Entry 8T9Z (X-ray diffraction, 3.00 A resolution); this record covers chains H and L of the 3 polymer chains in the assembly.

Chain H:
Name: M8C10 Fab Heavy Chain
Organism: Homo sapiens
Notes: antibody fragment or engineered binder
Amino-acid sequence (231 residues; each row starts with the number of its first residue):
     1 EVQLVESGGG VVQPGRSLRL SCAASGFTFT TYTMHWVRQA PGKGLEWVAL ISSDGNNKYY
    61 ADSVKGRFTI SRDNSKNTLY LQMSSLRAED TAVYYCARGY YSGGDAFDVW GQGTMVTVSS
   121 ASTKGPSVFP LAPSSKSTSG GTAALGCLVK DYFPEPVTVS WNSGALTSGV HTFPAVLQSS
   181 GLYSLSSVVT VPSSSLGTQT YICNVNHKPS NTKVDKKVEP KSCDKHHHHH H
Not modelled in the structure: 1, 136-139, 222-231
Modified / non-standard residues: E1 (pyroglutamic acid; PCA)
Disulfide bonds: C22-C96, C147-C203

Chain L:
Name: M8C10 Fab Light Chain
Organism: Homo sapiens
Notes: antibody fragment or engineered binder
Amino-acid sequence (214 residues; each row starts with the number of its first residue):
     1 DIQMTQSPST LSASVGDRVT ITCRASQTIT IWLAWYQQKP GKAPKLLIYD AVSLESGVPS
    61 RFRGSGSGTD FTLTISSLQP DDFATYYCQQ YNNYPYTFGQ GTKLEIKRTV AAPSVFIFPP
   121 SDEQLKSGTA SVVCLLNNFY PREAKVQWKV DNALQSGNSQ ESVTEQDSKD STYSLSSTLT
   181 LSKADYEKHK VYACEVTHQG LSSPVTKSFN RGEC
Not modelled in the structure: 213-214
Disulfide bonds: C23-C88, C134-C194

Chain H / chain L interface:
Residue-residue contacts (75; chain H residue first):
  H35(H) with Y96(L)
  Q39(H) with Q38(L), hydrogen bond; Y87(L), hydrogen bond
  G44(H) with Y87(L)
  L45(H) with P44(L), hydrophobic; Y87(L), hydrophobic; F98(L)
  W47(H) with P95(L), hydrophobic; Y96(L)
  L50(H) with Y96(L), hydrophobic
  Y59(H) with Y94(L)
  Y95(H) with Q38(L); A43(L), hydrophobic
  Y100(H) with L46(L), hydrophobic; Y49(L), hydrophobic; E55(L), hydrogen bond
  Y101(H) with W32(L); D50(L), hydrogen bond; Y91(L)
  G104(H) with Y91(L)
  D105(H) with Q89(L); Y91(L); Y96(L), hydrogen bond
  A106(H) with Y36(L); Y91(L), hydrophobic
  F107(H) with Y36(L), hydrogen bond (backbone-side chain); L46(L); Q89(L); F98(L), hydrophobic
  D108(H) with L46(L); E55(L)
  W110(H) with Y36(L), hydrophobic; A43(L), hydrophobic; P44(L), hydrogen bond (side chain-backbone)
  G111(H) with A43(L)
  V128(H) with E123(L)
  F129(H) with S121(L); E123(L); Q124(L)
  P130(H) with S121(L)
  L131(H) with F118(L), hydrophobic; V133(L), hydrophobic
  A132(H) with F118(L)
  S134(H) with F116(L); I117(L)
  S135(H) with F116(L); K207(L)
  A144(H) with F116(L), hydrophobic; F118(L)
  L145(H) with F118(L), hydrophobic
  L148(H) with S131(L); V133(L), hydrophobic
  K150(H) with T180(L)
  H171(H) with N137(L); N138(L), hydrogen bond; T164(L); D167(L); S174(L)
  F173(H) with L135(L), hydrophobic; S162(L); T164(L); S174(L); L175(L); S176(L)
  P174(H) with S162(L), hydrogen bond (backbone-side chain); V163(L)
  V176(H) with Q160(L); E161(L); S162(L)
  L177(H) with Q160(L)
  Q178(H) with Q160(L)
  V188(H) with L135(L), hydrophobic
  T190(H) with N137(L)
  K216(H) with E123(L), salt bridge
  K221(H) with D122(L)
Other interface residues (no listed pair), chain H (42 interface residues in all): V37, K43, E46, G103
Other interface residues (no listed pair), chain L (42 interface residues in all): A34, K42, T178

Summary:
The chain H/chain L interface involves 42 residues from each chain; the contacts include 9 hydrogen bonds and
1 salt bridge. Polar contacts include K216(H)-E123(L), Q39(H)-Q38(L) and Q39(H)-Y87(L).
Chain H is M8C10 Fab Heavy Chain and chain L is M8C10 Fab Light Chain, both from Homo sapiens; the structure,
Structural of M8C10 Fab in complex human metapneumovirus fusion protein, was determined by X-ray diffraction.
